PDB entry 8G4D | electron microscopy, 3.60 A resolution | chains B and E of the 5 polymer chains in the assembly

Chain B:
Protein: Bacitracin export ATP-binding protein BceA
Organism: Bacillus subtilis subsp. subtilis str. 168
Reference sequence: O34697 (BCEA_BACSU); numbering as in UniProt (aligned over 2-253)
Chain sequence (261 residues; each row starts with the number of its first residue; numbers below 1 keep their minus sign (Met-7 is residue -7)):
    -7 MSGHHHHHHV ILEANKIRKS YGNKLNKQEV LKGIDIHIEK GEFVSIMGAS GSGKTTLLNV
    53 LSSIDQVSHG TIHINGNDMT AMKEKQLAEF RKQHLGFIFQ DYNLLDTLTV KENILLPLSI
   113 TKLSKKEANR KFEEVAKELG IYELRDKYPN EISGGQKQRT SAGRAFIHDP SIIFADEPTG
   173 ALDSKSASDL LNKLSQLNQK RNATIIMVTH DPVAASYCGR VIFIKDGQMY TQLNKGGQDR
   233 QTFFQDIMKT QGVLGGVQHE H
Unresolved in the structure: -7 to 0, 247-253
Sequence notes: expression tag (-7 to 1)
Small-molecule neighbours: ATP-gamma-S (AGS; phosphothiophosphoric acid-adenylate ester): Tyr13, Val22, Ala41, Ser42, Gly43, Ser44, Gly45, Lys46, Thr47, Thr48, Asp168
From the paper describing this entry:
  - binding site for ATP-gamma-S: Tyr13
  - mutagenesis - Y13A: decreased catalytic activity

Chain E:
Protein: Sensor protein BceS
Organism: Bacillus subtilis subsp. subtilis str. 168
Notes: EC 2.7.13.3
Reference sequence: O35044 (BCES_BACSU); numbering as in UniProt (aligned over 1-334)
Chain sequence (334 residues; each row starts with the number of its first residue):
     1 MIKAFLIERR SWIAAFLFQQ ALMLFIAFVD PSISFGNVLY MVYLCILFFI IFLWFRYRKE
    61 TAFYKSLKTW ENNLDVTAIN EPETPFEAMV ERSIAGQTEH LKQTAARHRL ALENEKDELM
   121 AWIHEVKTPL TAMHLIIDRM EEKALKSQLS YEWLRIHLLL DQQLHQKRIS FIENDLSVEF
   181 IQLQPLIFKE IKDLQSWCIQ KGIGFDIQLE AKEVLSDAKW LAFIIRQLLT NAVKYSEASE
   241 IEIKSFQKGE QTQLQVKDCG RGIDPKDVPR IFDKGFTSTT DHHDQASTGM GLYLAKKAAA
   301 PLLIHIDVES EFGAGTVFTL TFPIRNQFEH VISV
From the paper describing this entry:
  - mutagenesis - E115K, E115K/K116E: decreased catalytic activity
  - mutagenesis - E115K/H124Q: unchanged catalytic activity
  - post-translational modification sites: His124 (proposed by the authors, not directly observed)

How chain B and chain E interact:
Pairs across the interface (4; chain B residue first):
  Lys8(B) - Glu113(E)
  Asn15(B) - Leu74(E)
  Lys16(B) - Leu74(E)
  His61(B) - Arg109(E)  hydrogen bond
Interface residues without a listed pair, chain B (6 interface residues in all): Arg10, Lys24
Interface residues without a listed pair, chain E (6 interface residues in all): Asn73, Asp75, Asn174

Summary:
The chain B/chain E interface involves 6 residues from each chain; the contacts include 1 hydrogen bond. The
hydrogen-bonded pair is His61(B)-Arg109(E). Bound to chain B: ATP-gamma-S. From the paper: a binding site for
ATP-gamma-S at Tyr13(B); E115K and E115K/K116E of chain E reduce catalytic activity; 4 substitutions were
tested in all.
Here chain B is Bacitracin export ATP-binding protein BceA and chain E is Sensor protein BceS, both from
Bacillus subtilis subsp. subtilis str. 168. Entry 8G4D (BceABS ATPgS tilted BceS) was determined by electron
microscopy together with 8G3A, 8G3B, 8G3F, 8G3L and 8G4C from the same study.
